PDB entry 7UM6 | electron microscopy, 2.79 A resolution | chains B and C of the 5 polymer chains in the assembly

# Chain B
Molecule: miniGo protein
From: Homo sapiens
Amino-acid sequence (225 residues; row label = number of the first residue in the row):
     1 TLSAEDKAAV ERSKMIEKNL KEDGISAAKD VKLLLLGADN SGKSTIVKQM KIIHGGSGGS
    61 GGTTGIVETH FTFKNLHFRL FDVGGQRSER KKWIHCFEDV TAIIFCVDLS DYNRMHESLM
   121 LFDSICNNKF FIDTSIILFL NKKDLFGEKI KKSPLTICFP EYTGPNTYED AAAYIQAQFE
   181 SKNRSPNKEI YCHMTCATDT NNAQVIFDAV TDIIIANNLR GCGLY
Unresolved in the structure: 1, 54-63

# Chain C
Molecule: Guanine nucleotide-binding protein G(I)/G(S)/G(T) subunit beta-1
From: Homo sapiens
Reference sequence: P62873 (GBB1_HUMAN); residues 2-340 here = UniProt positions 2-340
Amino-acid sequence (339 residues; row label = number of the first residue in the row):
     2 SELDQLRQEA EQLKNQIRDA RKACADATLS QITNNIDPVG RIQMRTRRTL RGHLAKIYAM
    62 HWGTDSRLLV SASQDGKLII WDSYTTNKVH AIPLRSSWVM TCAYAPSGNY VACGGLDNIC
   122 SIYNLKTREG NVRVSRELAG HTGYLSCCRF LDDNQIVTSS GDTTCALWDI ETGQQTTTFT
   182 GHTGDVMSLS LAPDTRLFVS GACDASAKLW DVREGMCRQT FTGHESDINA ICFFPNGNAF
   242 ATGSDDATCR LFDLRADQEL MTYSHDNIIC GITSVSFSKS GRLLLAGYDD FNCNVWDALK
   302 ADRAGVLAGH DNRVSCLGVT DDGMAVATGS WDSFLKIWN
Unresolved in the structure: 2
Curated features (UniProtKB/Swiss-Prot):
  - modified residue: Ser2 (N-acetylserine), His266 (Phosphohistidine)
  - natural variant: Leu30 (L30F: In MRD42; uncertain significance), Arg52 (R52G: In MRD42), Gly64 (G64V: In MRD42), Asp76 (D76E: In MRD42; D76G: In MRD42), Gly77 (G77S: In MRD42), Lys78 (K78R: In MRD42), Ile80 (I80N: In MRD42; I80T: In MRD42), His91 (H91R: In MRD42; uncertain significance), Ala92 (A92T: In MRD42), Pro94 (P94S: In MRD42), Leu95 (L95P: In MRD42), Arg96 (R96L: In MRD42), 5 further natural variant entries in UniProt

# Chain B / chain C interface
Residue-residue contacts - 31 pairs, chain B then chain C:
  Arg12(B) with Val90(C), hydrogen bond (side chain-backbone); His91(C)
  Ser13(B) with Asn88(C); Lys89(C), hydrogen bond (side chain-backbone)
  Ile16(B) with Lys89(C); Val90(C)
  Glu17(B) with Lys89(C), salt bridge
  Leu20(B) with Gly53(C)
  Asp23(B) with Lys78(C), salt bridge
  Gly24(B) with Leu55(C)
  Thr64(B) with Asn119(C), hydrogen bond (backbone-side chain)
  Gly65(B) with Leu117(C); Asn119(C)
  Ile66(B) with Trp99(C)
  Phe81(B) with Trp99(C), hydrophobic
  Gln86(B) with Leu117(C), hydrogen bond (side chain-backbone); Asn119(C), hydrogen bond; Tyr145(C)
  Ser88(B) with Gly162(C); Asp186(C)
  Glu89(B) with Asp186(C); Cys204(C)
  Lys92(B) with Tyr145(C); Met188(C); Asp228(C), salt bridge; Asp246(C), salt bridge
  His95(B) with Lys57(C); Tyr59(C), hydrogen bond
  Cys96(B) with Tyr59(C)
  Phe97(B) with Trp99(C), hydrophobic
  Glu98(B) with Lys57(C), salt bridge
Interface residues without a listed pair, chain B (22 interface residues in all): Val10, Trp93, Phe130
Interface residues without a listed pair, chain C (27 interface residues in all): Ile80, Ala92, Met101, Asp118, Gly144, Asn230, Arg314, Trp332

# In short
22 residues of chain B face 27 of chain C across their interface, with 6 hydrogen bonds and 5 salt bridges.
Among the polar pairs are Glu17(B)-Lys89(C), Asp23(B)-Lys78(C) and Lys92(B)-Asp228(C).
Chain B is miniGo protein and chain C is Guanine nucleotide-binding protein G(I)/G(S)/G(T) subunit beta-1,
both from Homo sapiens; the structure, CryoEM structure of Go-coupled 5-HT5AR in complex with Lisuride, was
determined by electron microscopy, deposited together with 7UM4, 7UM5 and 7UM7.
